8YMX - chains A and B of the 3 polymer chains in the assembly; structure by electron microscopy, 3.27 A resolution.

[Chain A (and B)]
Protein: Broad-range thermal receptor 1
Organism: Scolopendra mutilans
Notes: chain B of this document is another copy of the same molecule, construct and numbering; everything in this record applies to it too
Sequence (431 residues; each row starts with the number of its first residue):
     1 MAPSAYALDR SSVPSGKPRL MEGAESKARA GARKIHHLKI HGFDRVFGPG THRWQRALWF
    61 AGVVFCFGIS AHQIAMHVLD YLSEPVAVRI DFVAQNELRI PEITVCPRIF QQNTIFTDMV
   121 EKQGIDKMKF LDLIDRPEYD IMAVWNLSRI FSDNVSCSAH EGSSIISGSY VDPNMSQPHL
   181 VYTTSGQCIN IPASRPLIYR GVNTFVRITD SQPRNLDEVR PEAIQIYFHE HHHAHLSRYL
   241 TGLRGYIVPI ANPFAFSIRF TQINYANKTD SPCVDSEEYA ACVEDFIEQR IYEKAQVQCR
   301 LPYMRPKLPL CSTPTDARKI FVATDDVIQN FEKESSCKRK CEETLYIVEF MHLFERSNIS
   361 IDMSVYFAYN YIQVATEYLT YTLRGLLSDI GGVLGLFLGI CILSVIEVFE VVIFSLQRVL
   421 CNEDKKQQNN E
Disordered / not traced: 1-62, 401-431
Disulfides: C106-C188

[How chain A and chain B interact]
Contacting residue pairs (59; chain A residue first):
  V88(A) with V86(B), hydrophobic; A87(B), hydrogen bond (backbone-backbone)
  R89(A) with P85(B), hydrogen bond (side chain-backbone); V86(B); A87(B); E377(B), salt bridge
  I90(A) with I90(B), hydrophobic
  F92(A) with T261(B); I263(B), hydrophobic; L345(B), hydrophobic
  S163(A) with L243(B); Q329(B)
  S164(A) with D326(B), hydrogen bond; Q329(B), hydrogen bond
  I165(A) with I109(B), hydrophobic; Q111(B), hydrogen bond (backbone-side chain); T184(B); V322(B); D325(B); D326(B)
  I166(A) with Q111(B); K127(B), hydrogen bond (backbone-side chain); K129(B); V322(B), hydrophobic; A323(B); D326(B)
  S167(A) with K127(B)
  R200(A) with L243(B); Q329(B); N330(B)
  G201(A) with L243(B)
  V202(A) with L243(B), hydrogen bond (backbone-backbone); R244(B); G245(B); Y246(B), hydrophobic
  N203(A) with I247(B)
  R259(A) with R259(B); I347(B)
  F350(A) with F350(B)
  H352(A) with F254(B); F350(B)
  F354(A) with E222(B); P249(B), hydrophobic
  A368(A) with Y246(B), hydrogen bond (backbone-side chain)
  Y369(A) with Y246(B); L345(B); I347(B)
  Y371(A) with E343(B), hydrogen bond; L345(B), hydrophobic
  T382(A) with L386(B)
  G385(A) with I390(B); V393(B)
  L386(A) with L386(B), hydrophobic
  S388(A) with V393(B); L396(B)
  D389(A) with L386(B); D389(B); I390(B); V393(B)
Also at the interface, not in a pair above, chain A (27 interface residues in all): N96, E349
Also at the interface, not in a pair above, chain B (43 interface residues in all): Q112, A223, G242, Y265, K319, E349, L387

[Summary]
27 residues of chain A face 43 of chain B across their interface; the contacts include 9 hydrogen bonds and 1
salt bridge. Polar pairs include R89(A)-E377(B), R89(A)-P85(B) and S164(A)-D326(B).
Chain A and chain B are both Broad-range thermal receptor 1 (Scolopendra mutilans); the structure, The
structure of BRTNaC1 at 40 degree centigrade, was determined by electron microscopy, deposited together with
8YMR, 8YMS, 8YMT, 8YMU and 8YMW.
